6QEM - chains E and M of the 13 polymer chains in the assembly; structure by electron microscopy, 3.40 A resolution.

== Chain E ==
Molecule: Replicative DNA helicase
From: Escherichia coli
Notes: EC 3.6.4.12
UniProtKB: P0ACB0 (DNAB_ECOLI); residues 1-471 here = UniProt positions 1-471
Chain sequence (471 residues; row label = number of the first residue in the row):
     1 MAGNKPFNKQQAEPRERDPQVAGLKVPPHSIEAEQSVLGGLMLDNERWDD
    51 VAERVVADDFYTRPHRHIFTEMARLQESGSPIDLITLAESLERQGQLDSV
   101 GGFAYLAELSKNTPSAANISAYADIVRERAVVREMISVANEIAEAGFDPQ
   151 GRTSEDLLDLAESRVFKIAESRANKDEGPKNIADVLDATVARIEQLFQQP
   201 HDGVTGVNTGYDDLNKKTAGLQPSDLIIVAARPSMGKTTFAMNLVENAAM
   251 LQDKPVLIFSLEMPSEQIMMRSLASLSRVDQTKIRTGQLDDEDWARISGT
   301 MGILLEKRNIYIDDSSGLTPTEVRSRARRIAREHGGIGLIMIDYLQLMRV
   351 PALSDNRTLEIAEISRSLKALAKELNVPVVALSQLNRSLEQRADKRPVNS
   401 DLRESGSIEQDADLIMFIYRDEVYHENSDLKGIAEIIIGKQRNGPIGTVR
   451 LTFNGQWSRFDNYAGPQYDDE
Unresolved in the structure: 1-23, 469-471
Metal / ion sites: Mg2+: Thr-238, Glu-262 (together with ssDNA)
Ligand contacts: ssDNA (08T; [[[(2R,3S,4R,5R)-5-(6-aminopurin-9-yl)-3,4-bis(oxidanyl)oxolan-2-yl]methoxy-oxidanyl-phosphoryl]oxy-oxidanyl-phosphoryl]oxy-tris(fluoranyl)beryllium): Arg-232, Pro-233, Ser-234, Met-235, Gly-236, Lys-237, Thr-238, Thr-239, Glu-262, Arg-271, Gln-281, Thr-282, Gln-384, Arg-420, Phe-453, Gly-455, Gln-456
Swiss-Prot annotation at these positions:
  - binding site (ATP): Ser-234, Lys-237, Thr-238, Arg-442
From the paper describing this entry:
  - binding site for ssDNA (chain M): Thr-358, Asn-386, Arg-387, Arg-403, Glu-404

== Chain M ==
Molecule: ssDNA
Sequence (36 nucleotides; numbered 1 to 36; the number before each row is that of its first residue):
     1 TTTTTTTTTTTTTTTTTTTTTTTTTTTTTTTTTTTT
Unresolved in the structure: 27-36

== Interface between chain E and chain M ==
Pairs across the interface - 9 pairs, chain E then chain M:
  Thr-358(E) / DT1(M)  hydrogen bond to the base
  Asn-386(E) / DT3(M)  hydrogen bond to the phosphate
  Arg-387(E) / DT4(M)  salt bridge to the phosphate
  Arg-403(E) / DT2(M)  phosphate contact
  Arg-403(E) / DT3(M)  phosphate contact
  Arg-403(E) / DT4(M)  salt bridge to the phosphate
  Glu-404(E) / DT3(M)  phosphate contact
  Ser-405(E) / DT2(M)  sugar contact
  Gly-406(E) / DT2(M)  phosphate contact
Interface residues without a listed pair, chain M (5 interface residues in all): DT5

== Summary ==
Chain E and chain M form an interface of 7 and 5 residues respectively; the contacts include 2 hydrogen bonds
and 2 salt bridges. Polar pairs include Thr-358(E)/DT1(M), Asn-386(E)/DT3(M) and Arg-387(E)/DT4(M). Chain E
binds ssDNA. From the paper: a binding site for ssDNA (chain M) at Thr-358(E), Asn-386(E) and Arg-387(E) among
others.
Chain E is Replicative DNA helicase (Escherichia coli) and chain M is ssDNA; the structure, E. coli DnaBC
complex bound to ssDNA, was determined by electron microscopy (same publication as 6QEL).
